PDB entry 5LTT | X-ray diffraction, 2.70 A resolution | chains R and S of the 28 polymer chains in the assembly

# Chain R
Name: Proteasome subunit alpha type-5
From: Saccharomyces cerevisiae S288c
Notes: EC 3.4.25.1
UniProt: P32379 (PSA5_YEAST); residues -7 to 252 here correspond to UniProt positions 1-260 (UniProt number = residue number + 8)
Chain sequence (260 residues; each row starts with the number of its first residue; numbers below 1 keep their minus sign (Met-7 is residue -7)):
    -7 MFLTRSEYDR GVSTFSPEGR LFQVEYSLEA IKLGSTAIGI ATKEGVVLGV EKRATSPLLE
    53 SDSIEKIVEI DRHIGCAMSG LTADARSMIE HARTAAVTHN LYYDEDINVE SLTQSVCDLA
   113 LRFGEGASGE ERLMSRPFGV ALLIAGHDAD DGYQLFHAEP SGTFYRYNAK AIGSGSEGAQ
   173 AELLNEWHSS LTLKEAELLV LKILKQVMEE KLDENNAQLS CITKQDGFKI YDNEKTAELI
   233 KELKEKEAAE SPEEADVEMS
Disordered / not traced: -7 to 0, 118-124, 243-252

# Chain S
Name: Proteasome subunit alpha type-6
From: Saccharomyces cerevisiae S288c
Notes: EC 3.4.25.1
UniProt: P40302 (PSA6_YEAST); residues 0-233 here correspond to UniProt positions 1-234 (UniProt number = residue number + 1)
Chain sequence (234 residues; numbered 0 to 233; the number before each row is that of its first residue; numbering starts at 0):
     0 MFRNNYDGDT VTFSPTGRLF QVEYALEAIK QGSVTVGLRS NTHAVLVALK RNADELSSYQ
    60 KKIIKCDEHM GLSLAGLAPD ARVLSNYLRQ QCNYSSLVFN RKLAVERAGH LLCDKAQKNT
   120 QSYGGRPYGV GLLIIGYDKS GAHLLEFQPS GNVTELYGTA IGARSQGAKT YLERTLDTFI
   180 KIDGNPDELI KAGVEAISQS LRDESLTVDN LSIAIVGKDT PFTIYDGEAV AKYI
Disordered / not traced: 0-2
UniProt features mapped onto this chain:
  - modified residue: Ser13 (Phosphoserine)
  - cross-link: Lys190 (Glycyl lysine isopeptide (Lys-Gly) (interchain with G-Cter in ubiquitin))

# Interface between chain R and chain S
Residue-residue contacts (43):
  Ser5(R) - Arg125(S)
  Thr6(R) - Gly7(S)
  Thr6(R) - Gln20(S)
  Phe7(R) - Gln20(S)  hydrogen bond (backbone-side chain)
  Phe7(R) - Tyr23(S)
  Phe7(R) - Leu76(S)  hydrophobic
  Phe7(R) - Arg125(S)
  Phe7(R) - Pro126(S)
  Phe7(R) - Gly128(S)
  Ser8(R) - Tyr23(S)
  Pro9(R) - Tyr23(S)  hydrophobic
  Pro9(R) - Glu26(S)
  Glu10(R) - Glu26(S)
  Glu10(R) - Gln30(S)
  Gly11(R) - Tyr23(S)
  Gly11(R) - Ala27(S)
  Leu13(R) - Arg125(S)
  Gln106(R) - Arg81(S)  hydrogen bond
  Asp110(R) - Arg81(S)  salt bridge
  Leu113(R) - Pro78(S)  hydrophobic
  Leu113(R) - Arg125(S)
  Ser153(R) - Pro78(S)
  Gly154(R) - Pro78(S)
  Thr155(R) - Gln59(S)
  Phe156(R) - Gln59(S)
  Tyr157(R) - Arg50(S)  hydrogen bond (side chain-backbone)
  Tyr157(R) - Ala52(S)
  Tyr157(R) - Ser56(S)
  Tyr157(R) - Ser57(S)
  Tyr157(R) - Gln59(S)
  Arg158(R) - Ser56(S)
  Arg158(R) - Ser57(S)  hydrogen bond (backbone-backbone)
  Tyr159(R) - Ala52(S)
  Tyr159(R) - Asp53(S)
  Tyr159(R) - Leu55(S)
  Tyr159(R) - Ser56(S)
  Asn160(R) - Leu55(S)  hydrogen bond (backbone-backbone)
  Ala161(R) - Leu55(S)
  Gln172(R) - Asp53(S)  hydrogen bond
  Gln172(R) - Leu55(S)
  Leu176(R) - Glu54(S)
  Leu176(R) - Leu55(S)  hydrophobic
  Trp179(R) - Leu55(S)  hydrophobic
Also at the interface, not in a pair above, chain R (27 interface residues in all): Arg2, Gly3, Glu117, Leu175
Also at the interface, not in a pair above, chain S (25 interface residues in all): Asp6, Ala24, Asn51, Asp79, Gly123

# Summary
The interface between chain R and chain S involves 27 residues on one side and 25 on the other, with 6
hydrogen bonds and 1 salt bridge. Polar pairs include Asp110(R)-Arg81(S), Phe7(R)-Gln20(S) and
Gln106(R)-Arg81(S).
Here chain R is Proteasome subunit alpha type-5 and chain S is Proteasome subunit alpha type-6, both from
Saccharomyces cerevisiae S288c. Entry 5LTT (Yeast 20S proteasome with human beta5i (1-138; R57T)in complex
with PR-924) was determined by X-ray diffraction (same publication as 5L52, 5L54, 5L55, 5L5A, 5L5B, 5L5D and
30 further entries).
